PDB entry 8B69 | X-ray diffraction, 3.07 A resolution | chains A and D of the 4 polymer chains in the assembly

[Chain A]
Molecule: Ral guanine nucleotide dissociation stimulator-like 2
Source organism: Homo sapiens
UniProtKB: O15211 (RGL2_HUMAN); residues 643-740 here = UniProt positions 643-740
Amino-acid sequence (100 residues; each row starts with the number of its first residue):
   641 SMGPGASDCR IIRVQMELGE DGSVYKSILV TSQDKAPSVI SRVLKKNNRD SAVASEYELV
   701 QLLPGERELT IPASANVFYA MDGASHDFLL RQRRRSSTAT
Unresolved in the structure: 641, 656-657, 735-740
Differences from the reference sequence: expression tag (641-642)
Reported in the primary citation:
  - self-association interface (contacts with another copy of this molecule): Met-642 to Cys-649

[Chain D]
Molecule: Isoform 2B of GTPase KRas
Source organism: Homo sapiens
Notes: EC 3.6.5.2
UniProtKB: P01116-2 (RASK_HUMAN); numbering as in UniProt (aligned over 1-169)
Amino-acid sequence (170 residues; row label = number of the first residue in the row; numbering starts at 0):
     0 SMTEYKLVVV GAVGVGKSAL TIQLIQNHFV DEYDPTIEDS YRKQVVIDGE TCLLDILDTA
    60 GQEEYSAMRD QYMRTGEGFL CVFAINNTKS FEDIHHYREQ IKRVKDSEDV PMVLVGNKCD
   120 LPSRTVDTKQ AQDLARSYGI PFIETSAKTR QGVDDAFYTL VREIRKHKEK
Unresolved in the structure: 103, 168-169
Differences from the reference sequence: expression tag (0); engineered mutation Val-12 (Gly in P01116-2)
Ion coordination: Mg2+: Ser-17, Thr-35 (together with GMP-PNP)
Ligand contacts: GMP-PNP (GNP; phosphoaminophosphonic acid-guanylate ester): Ala-11, Val-12, Gly-13, Val-14, Gly-15, Lys-16, Ser-17, Ala-18, Phe-28, Val-29, Asp-30, Glu-31, Tyr-32, Asp-33, Pro-34, Thr-35, Thr-58, Ala-59, Gly-60, Gln-61, Asn-116, Lys-117, Asp-119, Leu-120, Ser-145, Ala-146, Lys-147
Reported in the primary citation:
  - self-association interface (contacts with another copy of this molecule); pairs are residue here / residue on that copy: Tyr-32/Val-12 (hydrophobic contact), Lys-88/Glu-31
  - mutagenesis - G12V (Kd 1.49 uM): unchanged binding to Ral guanine nucleotide dissociation stimulator-like 2 (chain A)

[How chain A and chain D interact]
Pairs across the interface - 5 pairs, chain A then chain D:
  Leu-669(A) with Glu-63(D); Tyr-64(D)
  Thr-671(A) with Glu-63(D)
  Arg-682(A) with Glu-63(D)
  Lys-685(A) with Glu-62(D)
Also at the interface, not in a pair above, chain A (5 interface residues in all): Gln-673
Also at the interface, not in a pair above, chain D (4 interface residues in all): Ala-66

[In short]
The interface between chain A and chain D involves 5 residues on one side and 4 on the other. Ligands of chain
D: GMP-PNP. From the paper: G12V of chain D leaves binding to Ral guanine nucleotide dissociation
stimulator-like 2 (chain A) unchanged; a self-association interface involving Met-642(A) and Tyr-32(D) among
others.
Chain A is Ral guanine nucleotide dissociation stimulator-like 2 and chain D is Isoform 2B of GTPase KRas,
both from Homo sapiens; the structure, Heterotetramer of K-Ras4B(G12V) and Rgl2(RBD), was determined by X-ray
diffraction.
